Entry 4PJ5 (X-ray diffraction, 2.00 A resolution); this record covers chains A and G of the 4 polymer chains in the assembly.

== Chain A ==
Name: Major histocompatibility complex class I-related gene protein
Source organism: Homo sapiens
Reference sequence: Q95460 (HMR1_HUMAN); residues 1-270 here correspond to UniProt positions 23-292 (UniProt number = residue number + 22)
Chain sequence (271 residues; each row starts with the number of its first residue; numbering starts at 0):
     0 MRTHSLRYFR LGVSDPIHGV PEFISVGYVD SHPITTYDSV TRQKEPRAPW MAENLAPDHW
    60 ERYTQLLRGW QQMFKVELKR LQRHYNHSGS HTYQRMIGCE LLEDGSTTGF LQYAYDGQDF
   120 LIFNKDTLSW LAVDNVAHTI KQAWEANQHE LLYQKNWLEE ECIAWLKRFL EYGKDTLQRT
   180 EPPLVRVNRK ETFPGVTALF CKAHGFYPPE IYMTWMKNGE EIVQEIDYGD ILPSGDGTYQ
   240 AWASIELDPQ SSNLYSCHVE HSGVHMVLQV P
Unresolved in the structure: 0, 247-252, 270
Cystine bridges: Cys-98/Cys-161, Cys-200/Cys-256
Glycans and other covalent adducts: Acetyl 6-formylpterin (30W) linked to Lys-43
Sequence notes: initiating methionine (0); engineered mutation Ser-261 (Cys283 in Q95460)
Ligand contacts: Acetyl 6-formylpterin (30W; N-(6-formyl-4-oxo-3,4-dihydropteridin-2-yl)acetamide): Tyr-7, Arg-9, Ser-24, Thr-34, Tyr-62, Leu-66, Trp-69, Arg-94, Ile-96, Tyr-152, Trp-156
UniProt features mapped onto this chain:
  - binding site (5-(2-oxoethylideneamino)-6-(D-ribitylamino)uracil): Arg-9, Ser-24, Lys-43, Arg-94, Tyr-152, Gln-153
  - binding site (5-(2-oxopropylideneamino)-6-(D-ribitylamino)uracil): Arg-9, Ser-24, Lys-43, Arg-94, Tyr-152, Gln-153
  - binding site (7-hydroxy-6-methyl-8-(1-D-ribityl)lumazine): Arg-9, Ser-24, Lys-43, Arg-94, Tyr-152, Gln-153
  - binding site (8-(9H-purin-6-yl)-2-oxa-8-azabicyclo[3.3.1]nona-3,6-diene-4,6-dicarbaldehyde): Arg-9, Lys-43, His-58, Arg-94
  - binding site (2-amino-4-oxopteridine-6-carbaldehyde): Lys-43
  - binding site (pyridoxal): Lys-43
  - glycosylation: Asn-85 (N-linked (GlcNAc...) asparagine)
What the authors report for this chain:
  - binding site for Acetyl 6-formylpterin: Tyr-7, Lys-43, Tyr-62, Trp-69, Arg-94, Ile-96, Tyr-152, Trp-156
  - conformationally variable residues (side-chain flip): Trp-69, Glu-149, Tyr-152, Gln-153

== Chain G ==
Name: TCR-alpha
Source organism: Homo sapiens
Chain sequence (203 residues; row label = number of the first residue in the row):
     1 GQNIDQPTEM TATEGAIVQI NCTYQTSGFN GLFWYQQHAG EAPTFLSYNV LDGLEEKGRF
    61 SSFLSRSKGY SYLLLKELQM KDSASYLCAV KDSNYQLIWG AGTKLIIKPD IQNPDPAVYQ
   121 LRDSKSSDKS VCLFTDFDSQ TNVSQSKDSD VYITDKCVLD MRSMDFKSNS AVAWSNKSDF
   181 ACANAFNNSI IPEDTFFPSP ESS
Unresolved in the structure: 124-129, 176-178, 200-203
Cystine bridges: Cys-22/Cys-88, Cys-132/Cys-182
What the authors report for this chain:
  - binding site for Acetyl 6-formylpterin: Tyr-95

== Chain A / chain G interface ==
Residue-residue contacts (29; chain A residue first):
  Arg-61(A) / Asn-94(G)  hydrogen bond (side chain-backbone)
  Arg-61(A) / Tyr-95(G)  hydrogen bond (side chain-backbone)
  Arg-61(A) / Gln-96(G)
  Tyr-62(A) / Ser-93(G)  hydrogen bond (side chain-backbone)
  Tyr-62(A) / Asn-94(G)  hydrogen bond
  Tyr-62(A) / Tyr-95(G)
  Leu-65(A) / Tyr-95(G)  hydrophobic
  His-148(A) / Tyr-48(G)
  His-148(A) / Glu-55(G)  salt bridge
  Leu-151(A) / Val-50(G)
  Leu-151(A) / Leu-51(G)  hydrophobic
  Tyr-152(A) / Asn-30(G)
  Tyr-152(A) / Tyr-48(G)
  Tyr-152(A) / Val-50(G)
  Tyr-152(A) / Tyr-95(G)
  Lys-154(A) / Leu-51(G)
  Asn-155(A) / Phe-29(G)  hydrogen bond (side chain-backbone)
  Asn-155(A) / Val-50(G)
  Asn-155(A) / Leu-51(G)
  Asn-155(A) / Arg-66(G)  hydrogen bond
  Trp-156(A) / Asn-30(G)
  Trp-156(A) / Tyr-95(G)  hydrogen bond
  Glu-159(A) / Arg-66(G)
  Glu-160(A) / Gly-28(G)
  Glu-160(A) / Phe-29(G)  hydrogen bond (side chain-backbone)
  Glu-160(A) / Asn-30(G)
  Glu-160(A) / Ser-93(G)  hydrogen bond
  Trp-164(A) / Ser-93(G)
  Trp-164(A) / Asn-94(G)
Also at the interface, not in a pair above, chain A (13 interface residues in all): Trp-69
The authors on this interface:
  - interface residues, chain G: Tyr-95(G)

== Summary ==
13 residues of chain A and 12 residues of chain G are in contact; the contacts include 9 hydrogen bonds and 1
salt bridge. Polar contacts include His-148(A)/Glu-55(G), Arg-61(A)/Asn-94(G) and Arg-61(A)/Tyr-95(G). From
the paper: a binding site for Acetyl 6-formylpterin at Tyr-7(A), Lys-43(A) and Tyr-95(G) among others; the
interface residue Tyr-95(G).
Chain A is Major histocompatibility complex class I-related gene protein and chain G is TCR-alpha, both from
Homo sapiens; the structure, Structure of human MR1-Ac-6-FP in complex with human MAIT TRBV6-1 TCR, was
determined by X-ray diffraction (same publication as 4PJ7, 4PJ8, 4PJ9, 4PJA, 4PJB, 4PJC and 7 further
entries).
